PDB entry 1YOG | X-ray diffraction, 1.65 A resolution | chain A

# Chain A
Molecule: Myoglobin
Source organism: Physeter catodon
Reference sequence: P02185 (MYG_PHYCA); numbering as in UniProt (aligned over 1-153)
Amino-acid sequence (153 residues; each row starts with the number of its first residue):
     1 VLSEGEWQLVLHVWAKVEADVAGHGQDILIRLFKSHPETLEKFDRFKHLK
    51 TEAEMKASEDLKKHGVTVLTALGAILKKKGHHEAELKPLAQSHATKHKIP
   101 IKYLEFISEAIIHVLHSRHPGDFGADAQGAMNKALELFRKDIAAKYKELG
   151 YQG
Metal / ion sites: protoporphyrin IX containing co Co near His93 (its only coordinating residue here)
Small-molecule neighbours: protoporphyrin IX containing co (COH): Thr39, Lys42, Phe43, Arg45, His64, Thr67, Val68, Ala71, Leu72, Leu89, Ser92, His93, Lys96, His97, Ile99, Tyr103, Leu104, Ile107, Ile111, Phe138

# Summary
Bound to chain A: protoporphyrin IX containing co.
Chain A is Myoglobin (Physeter catodon); the structure, Cobalt myoglobin (deoxy), was determined by X-ray
diffraction together with 2MBW, 1YOH and 1YOI from the same study.
